PDB entry 5CLB | X-ray diffraction, 1.77 A resolution | chains A and C of the 3 polymer chains in the assembly

== Chain A ==
Molecule: AlkD
Organism: Bacillus cereus
Notes: EC 3.2.2.-
Reference sequence: R8GWR7 (R8GWR7_BACCE); numbering as in UniProt (aligned over 1-237)
Amino-acid sequence (241 residues; row label = number of the first residue in the row; numbers below 1 keep their minus sign (Gly-3 is residue -3)):
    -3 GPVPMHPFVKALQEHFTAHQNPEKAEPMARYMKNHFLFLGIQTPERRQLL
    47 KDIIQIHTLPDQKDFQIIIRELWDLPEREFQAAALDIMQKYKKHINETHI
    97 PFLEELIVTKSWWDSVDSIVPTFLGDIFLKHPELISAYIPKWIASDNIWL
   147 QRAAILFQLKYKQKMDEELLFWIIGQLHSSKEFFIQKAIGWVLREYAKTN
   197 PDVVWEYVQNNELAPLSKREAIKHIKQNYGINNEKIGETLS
Unresolved in the structure: -3 to -2, 52-54, 226-237
Construct notes: expression tag (-3 to 0)
What the authors report for this chain:
  - catalytic residues: Trp109, Trp187 (from molecular simulation)

== Chain C ==
Molecule: 9-nt DNA strand
Sequence (9 nucleotides; row label = number of the first residue in the row):
    10 TGGTTTGCT

== Chain A / chain C interface ==
Contacting residue pairs - 7 pairs, chain A then chain C:
  Gln38(A) - DT15(C)  hydrogen bond to the phosphate
  Gln38(A) - DG16(C)  phosphate contact
  Thr39(A) - DG16(C)  hydrogen bond to the phosphate
  Pro40(A) - DG16(C)  phosphate contact
  Arg43(A) - DC17(C)  salt bridge to the phosphate
  Thr118(A) - DT18(C)  phosphate contact
  Lys156(A) - DT18(C)  salt bridge to the phosphate
Interface residues without a listed pair, chain A (7 interface residues in all): Tyr27
Interface residues without a listed pair, chain C (5 interface residues in all): DT14

== In short ==
7 residues of chain A and 5 residues of chain C are in contact; the contacts include 2 hydrogen bonds and 2
salt bridges. Among the polar pairs are Gln38(A)-DT15(C), Thr39(A)-DG16(C) and Arg43(A)-DC17(C). The paper
reports catalytic residues Trp109(A) and Trp187(A).
Here chain A is AlkD (Bacillus cereus) and chain C is a 9-nt DNA strand. Entry 5CLB (Alkylpurine DNA
glycosylase AlkD bound to DNA containing a 3-methyladenine analog (9-mer A)) was determined by X-ray
diffraction, deposited together with 5CL3, 5CL4, 5CL5, 5CL6, 5CL7, 5CL8 and 5 further entries.
